Entry 9C22 (X-ray diffraction, 4.60 A resolution (low resolution: residue-level contacts below are approximate; hydrogen-bond / salt-bridge calls are withheld)); this record covers chains I and Y of the 12 polymer chains in the assembly.

Chain I:
Name: Hemagglutinin
From: Influenza A virus
Sequence (504 residues; numbered -326 to 177; the number before each row is that of its first residue; numbers below 1 keep their minus sign (Gly-326 is residue -326)):
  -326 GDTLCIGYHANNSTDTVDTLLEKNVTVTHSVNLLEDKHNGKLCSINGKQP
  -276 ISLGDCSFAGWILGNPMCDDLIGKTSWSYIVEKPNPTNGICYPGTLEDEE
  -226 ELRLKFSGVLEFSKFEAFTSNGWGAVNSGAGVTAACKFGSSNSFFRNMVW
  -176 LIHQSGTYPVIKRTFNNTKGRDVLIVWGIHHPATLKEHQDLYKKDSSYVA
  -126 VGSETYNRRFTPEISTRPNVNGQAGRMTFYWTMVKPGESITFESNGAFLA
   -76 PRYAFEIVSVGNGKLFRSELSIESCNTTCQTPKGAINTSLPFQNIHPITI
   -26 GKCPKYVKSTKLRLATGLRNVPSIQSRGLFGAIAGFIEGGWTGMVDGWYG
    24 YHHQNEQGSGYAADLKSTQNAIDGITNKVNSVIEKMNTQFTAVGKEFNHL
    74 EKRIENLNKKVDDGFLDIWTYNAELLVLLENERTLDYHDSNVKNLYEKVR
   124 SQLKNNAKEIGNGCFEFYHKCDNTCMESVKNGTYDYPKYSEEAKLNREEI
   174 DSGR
Not modelled in the structure: -326 to 6, 175-177
Cystine bridges: Cys144-Cys148

Chain Y:
Name: Hemagglutinin
From: Influenza A virus
Sequence (504 residues; numbered 10 to 513 plus 2 insertion-coded residues; 2 numbers in that range are skipped by the numbering (no residue carries them; nothing is unmodelled there); the number before each row is that of its first residue):
    10 GDTLCIGYHANNSTDTVDTLLEKNVTVTHSVNLLEDKHNGKLCSINGKQP
    60 ISLGDCSFAGWILGNPMCDDLIGKT
   85A S
    86 WSYIVEK
   93A P
    94 NPTNGICYPGTLEDEEELRLKFSGVLEFSKFEAFTSNGWGAVNSGAGVTA
   144 ACKFGSSNSFFRNMVWLIHQSGTYPVIKRTFNNTKGRDVLIVWGIHHPAT
   194 LKEHQDLYKKDSSYVAVGSETYNRRFTPEISTRPNVNGQAGRMTFYWTMV
   244 KPGESITFESNGAFLAPRYAFEIVSVGNGKLFRSELSIESCNTTCQTPKG
   294 AINTSLPFQNIHPITIGKCPKYVKSTKLRLATGLRNVPSIQSRGLFGAIA
   344 GFIEGGWTGMVDGWYGYHHQNEQGSGYAADLKSTQNAIDGITNKVNSVIE
   394 KMNTQFTAVGKEFNHLEKRIENLNKKVDDGFLDIWTYNAELLVLLENERT
   444 LDYHDSNVKNLYEKVRSQLKNNAKEIGNGCFEFYHKCDNTCMESVKNGTY
   494 DYPKYSEEAKLNREEIDSGR
Not modelled in the structure: 333-513
Cystine bridges: Cys52-Cys284, Cys65-Cys77, Cys288-Cys312

Interface between chain I and chain Y:
Inter-chain disulfides: Cys137(I)-Cys14(Y)
Contacting residue pairs (102):
  Ala7(I) with Tyr17(Y)
  Gly8(I) with Tyr17(Y)
  Phe9(I) with Arg328(Y)
  Gly12(I) with Val330(Y)
  Gly13(I) with Tyr17(Y); Val330(Y)
  Trp14(I) with Cys14(Y); Ile15(Y); Gly16(Y); Tyr17(Y); His18(Y); Ala19(Y)
  Thr15(I) with Ala19(Y)
  Met17(I) with Gly16(Y); Tyr17(Y); His18(Y)
  Gly20(I) with His18(Y)
  Trp21(I) with Tyr17(Y); His18(Y); Thr37(Y); His38(Y); Gly326(Y); Leu327(Y)
  Tyr22(I) with Gly16(Y); Tyr17(Y)
  Gly23(I) with Ile15(Y); Gly16(Y)
  Tyr24(I) with Cys14(Y); Ile15(Y)
  His25(I) with Leu13(Y); Cys14(Y)
  His26(I) with Thr12(Y); Leu13(Y)
  Gln27(I) with Asp11(Y); Thr12(Y)
  Asn28(I) with Asp11(Y)
  Glu29(I) with Asp11(Y)
  Ile48(I) with Thr325(Y)
  Val52(I) with Leu323(Y)
  Ile56(I) with Leu42(Y); Pro300(Y)
  Met59(I) with Phe301(Y); Lys314(Y)
  Thr61(I) with Lys314(Y)
  Val66(I) with Ile307(Y)
  Gly67(I) with Ile307(Y)
  Lys68(I) with Leu113(Y)
  Glu69(I) with Glu109(Y); Arg112(Y)
  Phe70(I) with Glu109(Y)
  Asn71(I) with Glu108(Y); Glu109(Y)
  Glu74(I) with Glu109(Y)
  Leu89(I) with Tyr315(Y); Lys317(Y)
  Trp92(I) with Lys314(Y)
  Thr93(I) with Val316(Y); Lys317(Y)
  Glu97(I) with Ser318(Y); Leu321(Y)
  Val100(I) with Leu321(Y)
  Leu101(I) with Asp27(Y); Thr28(Y); Leu29(Y)
  Leu102(I) with Leu29(Y)
  Asn104(I) with Val26(Y); Asp27(Y); Thr28(Y); Arg322(Y); Leu323(Y); Ala324(Y)
  Glu105(I) with Thr28(Y); Leu30(Y)
  Thr107(I) with Ala324(Y); Gly326(Y)
  Leu108(I) with Val34(Y); Gly326(Y); Leu327(Y); Arg328(Y)
  His111(I) with Thr325(Y); Gly326(Y); Leu327(Y)
  Leu118(I) with Ile15(Y)
  Tyr119(I) with Ile15(Y)
  Val122(I) with Ile15(Y)
  Ile133(I) with Thr12(Y)
  Gly136(I) with Cys14(Y); Ile15(Y)
  Cys137(I) with Leu13(Y); Cys14(Y), disulfide
  Phe138(I) with Asp11(Y); Thr12(Y); Leu13(Y)
  Glu139(I) with Gly10(Y); Asp11(Y)
  Phe140(I) with Asp11(Y); Leu13(Y)
  Lys143(I) with Asp11(Y)
  Cys144(I) with Asp11(Y)
  Met149(I) with Thr12(Y); Leu13(Y)
  Val152(I) with Leu13(Y)
Also at the interface, not in a pair above, chain I (63 interface residues in all): Val18, Thr64, Ala65, Ala96, Glu103, Val115, His142, Lys153
Also at the interface, not in a pair above, chain Y (47 interface residues in all): Asn20, Val36, Lys273, Arg276, Pro306, Lys320, Ser332

Overview:
The interface between chain I and chain Y involves 63 residues on one side and 47 on the other, with 1
disulfide bond.
Chain I and chain Y are both Hemagglutinin (Influenza A virus); the structure, Crystal structure of chimeric
hemagglutinin cH11/1 in complex with broad protective antibody 3E1, was determined by X-ray diffraction (same
publication as 9C0U, 9C0X and 9C0V).
